9E9N - chain A; structure by X-ray diffraction, 1.94 A resolution.

== Chain A ==
Name: ShufPTP
From: synthetic construct
Sequence (150 residues; each row starts with the number of its first residue):
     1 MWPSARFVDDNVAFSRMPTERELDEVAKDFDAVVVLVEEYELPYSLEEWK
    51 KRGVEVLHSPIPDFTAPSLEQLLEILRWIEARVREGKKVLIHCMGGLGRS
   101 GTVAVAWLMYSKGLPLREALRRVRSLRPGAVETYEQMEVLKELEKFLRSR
Disordered / not traced: 150
Modified / non-standard residues: Cys93 (S-hydroxycysteine; CSO)
From the paper describing this entry:
  - catalytic residues: Asp63 (proposed by the authors, not directly observed)
  - mutagenesis - D63N: decreased catalytic activity
  - contacts within the chain: Glu41-Asp63 (hydrogen bond), Cys93-Arg99
  - post-translational modification sites: Cys93
  - catalytic residues: Glu132 (from molecular simulation)

== Overview ==
The paper reports catalytic residues Asp63 and Glu132; D63N reduces catalytic activity.
Chain A is ShufPTP (synthetic construct); the structure, Ligand Free Putative Ancestral Protein Tyrosine
Phosphatase ShufPTP - Lowest p-loop Conformation, was determined by X-ray diffraction together with 9E9L and
9E9M from the same study.
